6K05 - chains A and B; structure by X-ray diffraction, 1.94 A resolution.

== Chain A (and B) ==
Name: Bromodomain-containing protein 2
From: Homo sapiens
Notes: chain B of this document is another copy of the same molecule, construct and numbering; everything in this record applies to it too
Reference sequence: P25440 (BRD2_HUMAN); residues 73-194 here = UniProt positions 73-194
Amino-acid sequence (122 residues; numbered 73 to 194; the number before each row is that of its first residue):
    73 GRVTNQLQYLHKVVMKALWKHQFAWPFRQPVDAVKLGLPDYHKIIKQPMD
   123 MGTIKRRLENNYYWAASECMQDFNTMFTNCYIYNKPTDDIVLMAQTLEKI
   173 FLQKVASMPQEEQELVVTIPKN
Unresolved in the structure: 73-75, 184-194 (chain B: 73-75, 183-194)
Residues lining bound ligands: CQF ((6R)-N-(4-chlorophenyl)-1-methyl-8-(1-methylpyrazol-4-yl)-5,6-dihydro-4H-[1,2,4]triazolo[4,3-a][1]benzazepin-6-amine): Trp-97, Pro-98, Phe-99, Val-103, Lys-107, Leu-108, Leu-110, Tyr-113, Cys-152, Tyr-155, Asn-156, Ile-162, Met-165
UniProt features mapped onto this chain:
  - binding site (a protein): Asp-112, Tyr-155, Asn-156, Lys-157, Asp-160, Asp-161
  - mutagenesis: Gln-78 (Q78A: Loss of homodimerization), Pro-111 to Asp-112 (Abolished binding to histone H4 acetylated at 'Lys-12' (H4K12ac)), Asp-112 to Ile-116 (Abolished binding to histone H4 acetylated at 'Lys-12' (H4K12ac)), Tyr-113 (Y113A: Abolished binding to histone H4 acetylated at 'Lys-12' (H4K12ac)), Met-142 to Gln-143 (Loss of homodimerization), Tyr-153 (Y153K: Loss of homodimerization), Ile-154 (I154A: Partial loss of homodimerization; when associated with A-182. Abolished binding to histone H4 acetylated at 'Lys-12' (H4K12ac)), Asn-156 to Asp-160 (Abolished binding to histone H4 acetylated at 'Lys-12' (H4K12ac)), Asn-156 (N156A: Abolished binding to histone H4 acetylated at 'Lys-12' (H4K12ac). Abolished binding to histone H4 acetyl-methylated), Lys-157 to Asp-160 (Abolished binding to histone H4 acetylated at 'Lys-12' (H4K12ac)), Pro-158 (P158D: Abolished binding to histone H4 acetylated at 'Lys-12' (H4K12ac)), Asp-160 (D160A: Abolished binding to histone H4 acetylated at 'Lys-12' (H4K12ac)), 4 further mutagenesis entries in UniProt

== Chain A / chain B interface ==
Residue-residue contacts - 41 pairs, chain A then chain B:
  Gln-78(A) / Ala-178(B)  hydrogen bond (side chain-backbone)
  Ile-116(A) / Pro-158(B)  hydrophobic
  Ser-139(A) / Gln-175(B)  hydrogen bond
  Met-142(A) / Leu-174(B)
  Met-142(A) / Ala-178(B)  hydrophobic
  Gln-143(A) / Lys-171(B)  hydrogen bond (side chain-backbone)
  Gln-143(A) / Leu-174(B)
  Gln-143(A) / Gln-175(B)
  Asn-146(A) / Glu-170(B)  hydrogen bond
  Asn-146(A) / Leu-174(B)
  Thr-150(A) / Tyr-153(B)
  Thr-150(A) / Gln-167(B)
  Thr-150(A) / Glu-170(B)  hydrogen bond
  Tyr-153(A) / Thr-150(B)
  Tyr-153(A) / Tyr-153(B)
  Tyr-153(A) / Ile-154(B)
  Ile-154(A) / Tyr-153(B)  hydrophobic
  Ile-154(A) / Pro-158(B)  hydrophobic
  Ile-154(A) / Val-163(B)  hydrophobic
  Pro-158(A) / Ile-116(B)  hydrophobic
  Pro-158(A) / Ile-154(B)  hydrophobic
  Val-163(A) / Ile-154(B)  hydrophobic
  Gln-167(A) / Thr-150(B)
  Glu-170(A) / Asn-146(B)
  Glu-170(A) / Thr-150(B)
  Lys-171(A) / Gln-143(B)  hydrogen bond (backbone-side chain)
  Leu-174(A) / Met-142(B)
  Leu-174(A) / Gln-143(B)
  Leu-174(A) / Asn-146(B)
  Gln-175(A) / Gln-143(B)
  Val-177(A) / Met-142(B)  hydrophobic
  Val-177(A) / Val-177(B)  hydrophobic
  Ala-178(A) / Gln-78(B)  hydrogen bond (backbone-side chain)
  Ala-178(A) / Ser-139(B)
  Ala-178(A) / Met-142(B)  hydrophobic
  Ala-178(A) / Met-180(B)
  Ser-179(A) / Gln-182(B)  hydrogen bond (backbone-side chain)
  Met-180(A) / Ala-178(B)  hydrophobic
  Met-180(A) / Gln-182(B)
  Pro-181(A) / Gln-182(B)
  Gln-182(A) / Met-180(B)
Also at the interface, not in a pair above, chain A (24 interface residues in all): Thr-147, Phe-173
Also at the interface, not in a pair above, chain B (23 interface residues in all): Phe-173, Ser-179, Pro-181

== Summary ==
24 residues of chain A face 23 of chain B across their interface, with 8 hydrogen bonds. Polar pairs include
Gln-78(A)/Ala-178(B), Ser-139(A)/Gln-175(B) and Gln-143(A)/Lys-171(B). Chain A binds compound CQF. From
UniProt: 6 protein-binding residues and 20 mutagenesis sites on chain A.
Both chains are Bromodomain-containing protein 2 (Homo sapiens). Entry 6K05 (Crystal structure of
BRD2(BD1)with ligand BY27 bound) was determined by X-ray diffraction (same publication as 6K04).
